8A1Q - chains B and D of the 4 polymer chains in the assembly; structure by X-ray diffraction, 2.06 A resolution.

== Chain B (and D) ==
Protein: Integrase
Source organism: Human immunodeficiency virus 1
Notes: EC 2.7.7.-, 3.1.-.-; chain D of this document is another copy of the same molecule, construct and numbering; everything in this record applies to it too
Reference sequence: P12497 (POL_HV1N5); the construct has insertions or renumbered stretches relative to UniProt, so the offset changes along the chain: -19 to 49 = UniProt 1367-1435; 50-212 = UniProt 1197-1359
Amino-acid sequence (233 residues; row label = number of the first residue in the row; numbers below 1 keep their minus sign (Ser-20 is residue -20)):
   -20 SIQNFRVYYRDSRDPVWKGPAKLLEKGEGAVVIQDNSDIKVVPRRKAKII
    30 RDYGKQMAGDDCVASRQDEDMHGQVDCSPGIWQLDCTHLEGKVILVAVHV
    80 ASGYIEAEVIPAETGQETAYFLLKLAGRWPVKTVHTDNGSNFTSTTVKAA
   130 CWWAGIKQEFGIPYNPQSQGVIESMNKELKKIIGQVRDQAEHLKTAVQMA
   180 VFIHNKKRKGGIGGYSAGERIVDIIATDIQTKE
Disordered / not traced: -20 to 56, 145-148, 212 (chain D: -20 to 56, 141-148, 212)
Construct notes: expression tag (-20); engineered mutation Glu4 (Trp1390 in P12497), Lys185 (Phe1332 in P12497)
Ion coordination: Mg2+: Asp64, Asp116
Residues lining bound ligands:
  - Pirmitegravir (WBV; (2S)-tert-butoxy{4-(4-chlorophenyl)-2,3,6-trimethyl-1-[(1-methyl-1H-pyrazol-4-yl)methyl]-1H-pyrrolo[2,3-b]pyridin-5-yl}acetic acid), molecule 1: Gln95, Ala98, Tyr99, Leu102, Thr124, Thr125, Ala128, Ala129, Trp132
  - Pirmitegravir (WBV), molecule 2: Gln168, Ala169, Glu170, His171, Thr174, Met178
UniProt features mapped onto this chain:
  - DNA-binding region: Phe-16 to Asp31 (Integrase-type)
  - binding site (Mg(2+)): Asp64, Asp116, Glu152
From the paper describing this entry:
  - binding site for Pirmitegravir: Gln95, Tyr99, Leu102, Trp132, Glu170, His171, Thr174, Met178
  - mutagenesis - E170A: unchanged binding to Pirmitegravir (from molecular simulation)
  - mutagenesis - T124A, W132A, M178A: decreased binding to Pirmitegravir (from molecular simulation)

== How chain B and chain D interact ==
Pairs across the interface - 52 pairs, chain B then chain D:
  Tyr83(B) - Arg107(D)  hydrogen bond (side chain-backbone)
  Glu85(B) - Arg107(D)  salt bridge
  Ala86(B) - Arg107(D)  hydrogen bond (backbone-side chain)
  Glu87(B) - Tyr99(D)
  Glu87(B) - Lys103(D)  salt bridge
  Gln95(B) - His171(D)
  Tyr99(B) - Glu87(D)  hydrogen bond
  Tyr99(B) - Lys173(D)
  Tyr99(B) - Gln177(D)
  Lys103(B) - Glu87(D)  salt bridge
  Lys103(B) - Gln177(D)
  Ala105(B) - Phe181(D)
  Ala105(B) - Lys185(D)
  Gly106(B) - Phe181(D)
  Gly106(B) - Asn184(D)  hydrogen bond (backbone-side chain)
  Arg107(B) - Tyr83(D)
  Arg107(B) - Glu85(D)  salt bridge
  Arg107(B) - Ala86(D)  hydrogen bond (side chain-backbone)
  Arg107(B) - Gln177(D)  hydrogen bond
  Arg107(B) - Val180(D)
  Trp108(B) - Trp108(D)  hydrophobic
  Trp108(B) - Lys185(D)
  Pro109(B) - Lys185(D)
  Trp132(B) - Gln168(D)  hydrogen bond
  Trp132(B) - Met178(D)  hydrophobic
  Trp132(B) - Phe181(D)  hydrophobic
  Ala133(B) - Phe181(D)
  Gln168(B) - Trp132(D)  hydrogen bond
  His171(B) - Gln95(D)
  Lys173(B) - Tyr99(D)
  Thr174(B) - Leu102(D)
  Gln177(B) - Tyr99(D)
  Gln177(B) - Lys103(D)
  Gln177(B) - Arg107(D)  hydrogen bond
  Met178(B) - Trp132(D)  hydrophobic
  Val180(B) - Arg107(D)
  Phe181(B) - Ala105(D)
  Phe181(B) - Gly106(D)
  Phe181(B) - Trp132(D)  hydrophobic
  Phe181(B) - Ala133(D)  hydrophobic
  Asn184(B) - Gly106(D)  hydrogen bond (side chain-backbone)
  Lys185(B) - Ala105(D)
  Arg187(B) - Lys211(D)
  Glu198(B) - Ile208(D)
  Val201(B) - Val201(D)
  Val201(B) - Ala205(D)
  Ile204(B) - Val201(D)  hydrophobic
  Ala205(B) - Val201(D)
  Ala205(B) - Ala205(D)  hydrophobic
  Ile208(B) - Tyr194(D)  hydrophobic
  Ile208(B) - Glu198(D)
  Lys211(B) - Arg187(D)
Also at the interface, not in a pair above, chain B (34 interface residues in all): Leu102, Ile182, Tyr194
Also at the interface, not in a pair above, chain D (34 interface residues in all): Pro109, Thr174, Ile182, Ile204

== Overview ==
The chain B/chain D interface involves 34 residues from each chain; the contacts include 10 hydrogen bonds and
4 salt bridges. Polar pairs include Glu85(B)-Arg107(D), Glu87(B)-Lys103(D) and Tyr83(B)-Arg107(D). From the
paper: a binding site for Pirmitegravir at Gln95(B), Tyr99(B) and Leu102(B) among others; T124A, W132A and
M178A of chain B reduce binding to Pirmitegravir.
Both chains are Integrase (Human immunodeficiency virus 1). Entry 8A1Q (HIV-1 Integrase Catalytic Core Domain
and C-Terminal Domain in Complex with Allosteric Integrase Inhibitor STP0404 (Pirmitegravir)) was determined
by X-ray diffraction, deposited together with 8A1P.
